PDB entry 2EAU | X-ray diffraction, 2.80 A resolution | chain A

# Chain A
Protein: Sarcoplasmic/endoplasmic reticulum calcium ATPase 1
From: Oryctolagus cuniculus
Notes: EC 3.6.3.8
Reference sequence: P04191 (AT2A1_RABIT); numbering as in UniProt (aligned over 1-993)
Sequence (995 residues; numbered 0 to 994; the number before each row is that of its first residue; numbering starts at 0):
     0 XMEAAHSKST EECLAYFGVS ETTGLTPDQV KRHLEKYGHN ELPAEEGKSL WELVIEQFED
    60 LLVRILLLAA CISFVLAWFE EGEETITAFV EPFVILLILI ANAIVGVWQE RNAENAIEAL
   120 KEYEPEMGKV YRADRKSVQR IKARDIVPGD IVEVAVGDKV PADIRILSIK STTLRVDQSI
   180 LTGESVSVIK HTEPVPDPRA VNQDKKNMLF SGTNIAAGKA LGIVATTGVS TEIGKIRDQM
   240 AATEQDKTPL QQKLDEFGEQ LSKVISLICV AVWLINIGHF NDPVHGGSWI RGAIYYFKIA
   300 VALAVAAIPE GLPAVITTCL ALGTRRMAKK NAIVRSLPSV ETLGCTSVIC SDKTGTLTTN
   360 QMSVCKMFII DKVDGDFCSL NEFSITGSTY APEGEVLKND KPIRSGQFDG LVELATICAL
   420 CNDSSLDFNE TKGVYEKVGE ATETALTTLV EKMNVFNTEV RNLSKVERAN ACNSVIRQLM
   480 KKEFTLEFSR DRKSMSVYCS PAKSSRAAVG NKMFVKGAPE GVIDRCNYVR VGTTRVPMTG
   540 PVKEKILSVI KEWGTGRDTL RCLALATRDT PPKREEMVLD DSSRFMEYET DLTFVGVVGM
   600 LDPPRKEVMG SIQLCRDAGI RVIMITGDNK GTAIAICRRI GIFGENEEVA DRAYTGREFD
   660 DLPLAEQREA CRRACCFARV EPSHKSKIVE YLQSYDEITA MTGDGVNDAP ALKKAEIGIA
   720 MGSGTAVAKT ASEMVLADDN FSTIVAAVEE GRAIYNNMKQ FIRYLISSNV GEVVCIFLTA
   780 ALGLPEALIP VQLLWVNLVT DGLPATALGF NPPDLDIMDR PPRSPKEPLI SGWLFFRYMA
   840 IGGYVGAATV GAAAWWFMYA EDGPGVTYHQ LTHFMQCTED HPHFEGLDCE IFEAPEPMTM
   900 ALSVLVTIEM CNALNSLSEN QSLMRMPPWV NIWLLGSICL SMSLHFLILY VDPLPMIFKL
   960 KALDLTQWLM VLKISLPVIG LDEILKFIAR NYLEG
Cystine bridges: C876-C888
Modified positions: ACE (acetyl group) at position 0
Ligand contacts:
  - CZA ((6ar,11as,11br)-10-acetyl-9-hydroxy-7,7-dimethyl-2,6,6a,7,11a,11b-hexahydro-11H-pyrrolo[1',2':2,3]isoindolo[4,5,6-cd]indol-11-one): Q56, D59, L61, L65, I97, L98, N101, A102, L253, D254, F256, G257, I307, P308, E309, L311, P312
  - phosphatidylethanolamine (PTY), molecule 1: F256, Q259, L260, V263, I267, A305, A306, I765, N768, V769, V772, F834, M838
  - phosphatidylethanolamine (PTY), molecule 2: I274, N275, A779, A780, L781, G782, T871
  - phosphatidylethanolamine (PTY), molecule 3: S921, M923, E982, F986, R989, N990
UniProt features mapped onto this chain:
  - region (Interaction with PLN): I788 to G808, W932 to L943
  - active site: D351 (4-aspartylphosphate intermediate)
  - binding site (Ca(2+)): V304, A305, I307, E309, N768, E771, N796, T799, D800, E908
  - binding site (Mg(2+)): D351, T353, D703
  - binding site (ATP): T353, E442, R489, K515, R560, T625, G626, D627, R678, K684, N706
  - modified residue: T441 (Phosphothreonine), T569 (Phosphothreonine), S581 (Phosphoserine)
  - mutagenesis: E309 (E309A: Interferes with conformation changes that are essential for ATP-dependent Ca(2+) transport; E309Q: No loss of calcium binding ...), P789 (P789L: Almost complete loss of Ca(2+) transport activity because of reduced Ca(2+) affinity), C876 (C876A: Loss of ATP-dependent Ca(2+)transport), C888 (C888A: Loss of ATP-dependent Ca(2+)transport)
Reported in the primary citation:
  - binding site for CZA: Q56, D59, N101, L253, G257, E309, P312
  - conformationally variable residues: N101
  - mutagenesis - G257I: decreased binding to CZA (citing earlier work)
  - contacts within the chain: N101-P312

# In short
Bound to chain A: compound CZA and 3 copies of phosphatidylethanolamine. UniProt lists active-site residue
D351, 10 Ca2+-binding residues, 3 Mg2+-binding residues and 11 ATP-binding residues. From the paper: a binding
site for CZA at Q56, D59 and N101 among others; G257I reduces binding to CZA.
Chain A is Sarcoplasmic/endoplasmic reticulum calcium ATPase 1 (Oryctolagus cuniculus); the structure, Crystal
structure of the SR CA2+-ATPASE with bound CPA in the presence of curcumin, was determined by X-ray
diffraction (same publication as 4YCL, 2EAR and 2EAT).
